Entry 5QZ6 (X-ray diffraction, 1.32 A resolution); this record covers chains A and B.

# Chain A
Protein: Pre-mRNA-splicing factor 8
Organism: Saccharomyces cerevisiae (strain ATCC 204508 / S288c)
Notes: fragment: yPrp8 RNaseH
UniProtKB: P33334 (PRP8_YEAST); residue numbers follow UniProt; this construct covers 1836-2090
Sequence (258 residues; row label = number of the first residue in the row):
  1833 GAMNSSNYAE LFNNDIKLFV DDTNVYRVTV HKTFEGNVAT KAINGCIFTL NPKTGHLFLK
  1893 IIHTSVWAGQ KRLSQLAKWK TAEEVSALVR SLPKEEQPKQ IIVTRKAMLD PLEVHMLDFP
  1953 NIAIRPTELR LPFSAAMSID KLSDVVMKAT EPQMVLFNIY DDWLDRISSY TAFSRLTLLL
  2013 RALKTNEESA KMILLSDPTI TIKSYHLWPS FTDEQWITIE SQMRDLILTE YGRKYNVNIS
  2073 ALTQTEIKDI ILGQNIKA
Unresolved in the structure: 2070-2090
Construct notes: expression tag (1833-1835)
Curated features (UniProtKB/Swiss-Prot):
  - mutagenesis: Asp1853 (D1853A: Alters protein folding. Severely impaired growth. Strongly reduced growth at 35 degrees Celsius; when associated with A-1854; D1853N: Reduced growth at 30 degrees Celsius ...), Asp1854 (D1854A: Reduced growth at 30 degrees Celsius. Strongly reduced growth at 16 degrees Celsius. Strongly reduced growth at 35 degrees Celsius; when associated with A-1853 ...), Thr1855 (T1855A: Reduced growth at 30 degrees Celsius. Strongly reduced growth at 16 degrees Celsius), Thr1936 (T1936A: Reduced growth at 30 degrees Celsius. Strongly reduced growth at 16 degrees Celsius), Arg1937 (R1937K: Severely impaired growth. Reduced growth at 30 degrees Celsius. Strongly reduced growth at 16 degrees Celsius)

# Chain B
Protein: A1 cistron-splicing factor AAR2
Organism: Saccharomyces cerevisiae (strain ATCC 204508 / S288c)
Notes: fragment: GAMA - Aar2(1-152) - SSSSS - Aar2(171-317); engineered mutation(s): L153_D170delinsSSSSS
UniProtKB: P32357 (AAR2_YEAST); residue numbers follow UniProt; this construct covers 1-152, 171-317
Sequence (308 residues; numbered -3 to 317; 13 numbers in that range are skipped by the numbering (no residue carries them; nothing is unmodelled there); the number before each row is that of its first residue; numbers below 1 keep their minus sign (Gly-3 is residue -3)):
    -3 GAMAMNTVPF TSAPIEVTIG IDQYSFNVKE NQPFHGIKDI PIGHVHVIHF QHADNSSMRY
    57 GYWFDCRMGN FYIQYDPKDG LYKMMEERDG AKFENIVHNF KERQMMVSYP KIDEDDTWYN
   117 LTEFVQMDKI RKIVRKDENQ FSYVDSSMTT VQENEL
   166 SSSSSDPAHS LNYTVINFKS REAIRPGHEM EDFLDKSYYL NTVMLQGIFK NSSNYFGELQ
   226 FAFLNAMFFG NYGSSLQWHA MIELICSSAT VPKHMLDKLD EILYYQIKTL PEQYSDILLN
   286 ERVWNICLYS SFQKNSLHNT EKIMENKYPE LL
Unresolved in the structure: -3 to 0, 166-169
Construct notes: expression tag (-3 to 0); linker (166-170)
Curated features (UniProtKB/Swiss-Prot):
  - region: Leu261 to Ile282 (Leucine-zipper)
  - modified residue: Ser253 (Phosphoserine), Thr274 (Phosphothreonine)
  - mutagenesis: Ser253 (S253A: No effect on interaction with PRP8; S253D/E: Disrupts interaction with PRP8)

# How chain A and chain B interact
Residue-residue contacts (17):
  Gln1907(A) - Met195(B)
  Gln1907(A) - Leu199(B)
  Leu1908(A) - Met195(B)  hydrophobic
  Trp1911(A) - Glu194(B)
  Trp1911(A) - Met195(B)
  Trp1911(A) - Phe198(B)  hydrophobic
  Asp1942(A) - Lys184(B)  salt bridge
  Asp1942(A) - Phe198(B)
  Glu1945(A) - Lys184(B)  salt bridge
  Val1946(A) - Ile189(B)  hydrophobic
  Val1946(A) - Glu194(B)
  Val1946(A) - Phe198(B)  hydrophobic
  His1947(A) - Glu194(B)  salt bridge
  Leu1949(A) - Lys184(B)
  Leu1949(A) - Ser185(B)
  Leu1949(A) - Arg186(B)
  Asp1950(A) - Arg186(B)  salt bridge

# Overview
9 residues of chain A face 8 of chain B across their interface; the contacts include 4 salt bridges. Among the
polar pairs are Asp1942(A)-Lys184(B), Glu1945(A)-Lys184(B) and His1947(A)-Glu194(B). Curated annotation
(UniProt) lists 5 mutagenesis sites on chain A; one mutagenesis site on chain B.
Here chain A is Pre-mRNA-splicing factor 8 and chain B is A1 cistron-splicing factor AAR2, both from
Saccharomyces cerevisiae (strain ATCC 204508 / S288c). Entry 5QZ6 (PanDDA analysis group deposition --
Auto-refined data of Aar2/RNaseH for ground state model 21) was determined by X-ray diffraction together with
5QY1, 5QY2, 5QY3, 5QY4, 5QY5, 5QY6 and 128 further entries from the same study.
